PDB entry 5NEB | X-ray diffraction, 2.05 A resolution | chain A

== Chain A ==
Name: Glutamate receptor ionotropic, kainate 1
Source organism: Rattus norvegicus
UniProt: P22756 (GRIK1_RAT), isoform P22756-2; the construct has insertions or renumbered stretches relative to UniProt, so the offset changes along the chain: 2-116 = UniProt 430-544; 119-257 = UniProt 667-805
Sequence (257 residues; numbered 1 to 257; the number before each row is that of its first residue):
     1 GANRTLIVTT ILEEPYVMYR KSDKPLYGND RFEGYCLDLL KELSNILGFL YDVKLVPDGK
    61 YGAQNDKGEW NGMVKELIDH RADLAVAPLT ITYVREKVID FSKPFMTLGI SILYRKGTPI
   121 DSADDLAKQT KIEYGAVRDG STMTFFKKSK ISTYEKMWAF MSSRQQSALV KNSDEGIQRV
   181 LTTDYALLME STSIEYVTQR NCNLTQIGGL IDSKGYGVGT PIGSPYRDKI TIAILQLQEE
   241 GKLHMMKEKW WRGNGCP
Disordered / not traced: 257
Construct notes: cloning artifact (1); variant G34 (Ala462 in P22756); linker (117-118)
Disulfide bonds: C202-C256
Small-molecule neighbours: LM-12b (8VE; (3AR,4S,6AR)-1-methyl-4,5,6,6A-tetrahydro-3AH-pyrrolo[3,4-c]pyrazole-3,4-dicarboxylic acid): E13, Y61, P88, L89, T90, R95, G140, S141, T142, S173, L188, E190, S193, Y216

== In short ==
Ligands of chain A: LM-12b.
Chain A is Glutamate receptor ionotropic, kainate 1 (Rattus norvegicus); the structure, Structure of GluK1
ligand-binding domain (S1S2) in complex with LM-12b at 2.05 A resolution, was determined by X-ray diffraction
together with 5NF5, 5NF6, 5NG9, 5NIH and 5O4F from the same study.
